5YP6 - chains A and B; structure by X-ray diffraction, 2.20 A resolution.

== Chain A ==
Name: Nuclear receptor ROR-gamma
From: Homo sapiens
UniProt: P51449 (RORG_HUMAN); residue numbers follow UniProt; this construct covers 265-507
Chain sequence (245 residues; numbered 265 to 509; the number before each row is that of its first residue):
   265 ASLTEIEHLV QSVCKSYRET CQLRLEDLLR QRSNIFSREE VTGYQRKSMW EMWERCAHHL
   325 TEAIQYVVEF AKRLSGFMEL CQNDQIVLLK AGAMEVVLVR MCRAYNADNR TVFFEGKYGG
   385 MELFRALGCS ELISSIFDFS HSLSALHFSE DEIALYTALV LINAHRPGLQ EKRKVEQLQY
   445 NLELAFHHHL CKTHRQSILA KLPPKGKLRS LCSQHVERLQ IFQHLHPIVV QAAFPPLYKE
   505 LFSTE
Not modelled in the structure: 508-509
Construct notes: expression tag (508-509)
Small-molecule neighbours: 4CX (N-[3'-cyano-4'-(2-methylpropyl)-2-(trifluoromethyl)biphenyl-4-yl]-2-[4-(ethylsulfonyl)phenyl]acetamide): Cys285, Gln286, Leu287, Leu292, Trp317, Cys320, His323, Leu324, Met358, Val361, Arg364, Met365, Arg367, Ala368, Val376, Phe377, Phe378, Phe388, Leu391, Cys393, Leu396, Ile397, Ile400, Phe401, His479, Tyr502
Swiss-Prot annotation at these positions:
  - motif: Leu501 to Phe506 (AF-2)
  - mutagenesis: Ala327 (A327F: Completely abolishes transcriptional activity), Phe378 (F378Q: Completely abolishes transcriptional activity), Ile397 (I397N: Nearly abolishes transcriptional activity)

== Chain B ==
Name: SRC2
Chain sequence (8 residues; row label = number of the first residue in the row):
   688 KILHRLLQ

== Interface between chain A and chain B ==
Contacting residue pairs - 16 pairs, chain A then chain B:
  Lys336(A) - Leu693(B)  hydrogen bond (side chain-backbone)
  Lys336(A) - Leu694(B)
  Met342(A) - Leu694(B)
  Gln346(A) - His691(B)
  Gln346(A) - Gln695(B)
  Gln349(A) - Leu694(B)
  Ile350(A) - Leu690(B)  hydrophobic
  Ile350(A) - His691(B)
  Leu353(A) - Leu690(B)  hydrophobic
  Leu353(A) - Leu694(B)  hydrophobic
  Pro500(A) - Ile689(B)  hydrophobic
  Leu501(A) - Ile689(B)
  Glu504(A) - Lys688(B)  hydrogen bond (side chain-backbone)
  Glu504(A) - Ile689(B)  hydrogen bond (side chain-backbone)
  Glu504(A) - Leu690(B)  hydrogen bond (side chain-backbone)
  Leu505(A) - Leu690(B)  hydrophobic
Also at the interface, not in a pair above, chain A (13 interface residues in all): Val332, Phe341, Lys354

== In short ==
Chain A and chain B form an interface of 13 and 7 residues respectively, with 4 hydrogen bonds. Among the
polar pairs are Lys336(A)-Leu693(B), Glu504(A)-Lys688(B) and Glu504(A)-Ile689(B). Bound to chain A: compound
4CX. Curated annotation (UniProt) lists 3 mutagenesis sites on chain A.
Chain A is Nuclear receptor ROR-gamma (Homo sapiens) and chain B is SRC2; the structure, RORgamma (263-509)
complexed with SRC2 and Compound 6, was determined by X-ray diffraction, deposited together with 5YP5.
